PDB entry 7UNE | electron microscopy, 3.73 A resolution | chains D and M of the 14 polymer chains in the assembly

# Chain D
Name: V-type proton ATPase subunit D
Organism: Bos taurus
UniProtKB: A0A3Q1M4W9 (A0A3Q1M4W9_BOVIN); residues 1-247 here = UniProt positions 1-247
Amino-acid sequence (247 residues; row label = number of the first residue in the row):
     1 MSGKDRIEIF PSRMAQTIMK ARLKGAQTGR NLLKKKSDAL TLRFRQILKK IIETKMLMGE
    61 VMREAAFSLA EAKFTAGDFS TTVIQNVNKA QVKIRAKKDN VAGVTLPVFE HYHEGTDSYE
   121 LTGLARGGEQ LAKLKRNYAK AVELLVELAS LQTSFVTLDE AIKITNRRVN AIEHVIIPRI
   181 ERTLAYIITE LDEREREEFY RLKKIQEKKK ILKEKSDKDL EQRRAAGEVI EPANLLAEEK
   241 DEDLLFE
Disordered / not traced: 1-3, 217-247

# Chain M
Name: V-type proton ATPase catalytic subunit A
Organism: Bos taurus
Notes: EC 7.1.2.2
UniProtKB: P31404 (VATA_BOVIN); residue numbers follow UniProt; this construct covers 1-617
Amino-acid sequence (617 residues; row label = number of the first residue in the row):
     1 MDFSKLPKIR DEDKESTFGY VHGVSGPVVT ACDMAGAAMY ELVRVGHSEL VGEIIRLEGD
    61 MATIQVYEET SGVSVGDPVL RTGKPLSVEL GPGIMGAIFD GIQRPLSDIS SQTQSIYIPR
   121 GVNVSALSRD VKWDFTPCKN LRVGSHITGG DIYGIVNENS LIKHKIMLPP RNRGTVTYIA
   181 PPGNYDTSDV VLELEFEGIK EKFSMVQVWP VRQVRPVTEK LPANHPLLTG QRVLDALFPC
   241 VQGGTTAIPG AFGCGKTVIS QSLSKYSNSD VIIYVGCGER GNEMSEVLRD FPELTMEVDG
   301 KVESIMKRTA LVANTSNMPV AAREASIYTG ITLSEYFRDM GYHVSMMADS TSRWAEALRE
   361 ISGRLAEMPA DSGYPAYLGA RLASFYERAG RVKCLGNPER EGSVSIVGAV SPPGGDFSDP
   421 VTSATLGIVQ VFWGLDKKLA QRKHFPSVNW LISYSKYMRA LDEYYDKHFT EFVPLRTKAK
   481 EILQEEEDLA EIVQLVGKAS LAETDKITLE VAKLIKDDFL QQNGYTPYDR FCPFYKTVGM
   541 LSNMIAFYDM ARRAVETTAQ SDNKITWSII REHMGEILYK LSSMKFKDPV KDGEAKIKAD
   601 YAQLLEDMQN AFRSLED
Disordered / not traced: 1-16, 249-254, 617
Curated features (UniProtKB/Swiss-Prot):
  - binding site (ATP): Gly250 to Thr257
  - modified residue: Thr136 (Phosphothreonine), Ser384 (Phosphoserine)

# How chain D and chain M interact
Contacting residue pairs (20; chain D residue first):
  Lys4(D) - Lys438(M)
  Lys4(D) - Gln494(M)
  Arg6(D) - Asp416(M)  salt bridge
  Phe10(D) - Ser418(M)
  Arg167(D) - Val496(M)
  Arg167(D) - Ala499(M)
  Ala171(D) - Leu495(M)
  Val175(D) - Gln494(M)
  Val175(D) - Leu495(M)  hydrophobic
  Ile176(D) - Leu495(M)  hydrophobic
  Tyr186(D) - Asp416(M)  hydrogen bond
  Arg194(D) - Asp371(M)  salt bridge
  Arg194(D) - Ser372(M)  hydrogen bond
  Glu197(D) - Ser372(M)
  Glu197(D) - Gly373(M)
  Arg201(D) - Met368(M)
  Arg201(D) - Pro369(M)  hydrogen bond (side chain-backbone)
  Arg201(D) - Ala370(M)
  Lys204(D) - Ala366(M)
  Lys204(D) - Met368(M)
Interface residues without a listed pair, chain M (15 interface residues in all): Gly415

# Overview
Chain D and chain M form an interface of 12 and 15 residues respectively, with 3 hydrogen bonds and 2 salt
bridges. Polar pairs include Arg6(D)-Asp416(M), Arg194(D)-Asp371(M) and Tyr186(D)-Asp416(M). From UniProt: 8
ATP-binding residues on chain M.
Here chain D is V-type proton ATPase subunit D and chain M is V-type proton ATPase catalytic subunit A, both
from Bos taurus. Entry 7UNE (The V1 region of bovine V-ATPase in complex with human mEAK7 (focused
refinement)) was determined by electron microscopy.
